Entry 6TCR (X-ray diffraction, 1.45 A resolution); this record covers chains H and L.

Chain H:
Molecule: Omalizumab Fab Ser81Arg, Gln83Arg and Leu158Pro light chain mutant
Organism: Homo sapiens
Notes: antibody fragment or engineered binder
Chain sequence (230 residues; numbered 1 to 230; the number before each row is that of its first residue):
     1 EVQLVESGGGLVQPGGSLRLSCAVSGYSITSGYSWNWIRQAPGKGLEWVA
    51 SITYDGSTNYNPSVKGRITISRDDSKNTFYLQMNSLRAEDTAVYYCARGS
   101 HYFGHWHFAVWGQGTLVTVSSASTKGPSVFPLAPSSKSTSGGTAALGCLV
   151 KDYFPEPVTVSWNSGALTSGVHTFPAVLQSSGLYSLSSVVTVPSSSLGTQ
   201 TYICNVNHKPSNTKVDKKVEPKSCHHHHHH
Not modelled in the structure: 135-142, 222-230
Cystine bridges: Cys22-Cys96, Cys148-Cys204
From the paper describing this entry:
  - conformationally variable residues (loop rearrangement, side-chain flip): Ser25 to Gly32, Phe79, His101, Tyr102, Phe103

Chain L:
Molecule: Omalizumab Fab Ser81Arg, Gln83Arg and Leu158Pro light chain mutant
Organism: Homo sapiens
Notes: antibody fragment or engineered binder
Chain sequence (218 residues; row label = number of the first residue in the row):
     1 DIQLTQSPSSLSASVGDRVTITCRASQSVDYDGDSYMNWYQQKPGKAPKL
    51 LIYAASYLESGVPSRFSGSGSGTDFTLTISRLRPEDFATYYCQQSHEDPY
   101 TFGQGTKVEIKRTVAAPSVFIFPPSDEQLKSGTASVVCLLNNFYPREAKV
   151 QWKVDNAPQSGNSQESVTEQDSKDSTYSLSSTLTLSKADYEKHKVYACEV
   201 THQGLSSPVTKSFNRGEC
Not modelled in the structure: 217-218
Cystine bridges: Cys23-Cys92, Cys138-Cys198

Interface between chain H and chain L:
Pairs across the interface (67):
  Gln40(H) - Gln42(L)  hydrogen bond
  Gln40(H) - Tyr91(L)  hydrogen bond
  Lys44(H) - Tyr91(L)
  Gly45(H) - Tyr91(L)
  Leu46(H) - Pro48(L)  hydrophobic
  Leu46(H) - Tyr91(L)  hydrophobic
  Leu46(H) - Phe102(L)
  Trp48(H) - Pro99(L)  hydrophobic
  Trp48(H) - Tyr100(L)
  Asn59(H) - Asp98(L)
  Asn61(H) - Pro99(L)
  Tyr95(H) - Gln42(L)  hydrogen bond
  Tyr95(H) - Lys46(L)
  Tyr95(H) - Ala47(L)  hydrophobic
  Tyr102(H) - Asp34(L)
  Tyr102(H) - Tyr36(L)
  Tyr102(H) - Tyr53(L)  hydrophobic
  Tyr102(H) - Ala54(L)  hydrophobic
  Tyr102(H) - Tyr57(L)
  Phe103(H) - Asp34(L)
  Phe103(H) - Tyr36(L)
  His105(H) - Tyr36(L)
  His105(H) - Ser95(L)
  His105(H) - Tyr100(L)
  Trp106(H) - Ser95(L)  hydrogen bond (backbone-side chain)
  Trp106(H) - Tyr100(L)  hydrogen bond (backbone-side chain)
  His107(H) - Asn38(L)
  His107(H) - Leu50(L)
  His107(H) - Tyr53(L)
  Phe108(H) - Tyr40(L)  hydrogen bond (backbone-side chain)
  Phe108(H) - Leu50(L)
  Phe108(H) - Gln93(L)
  Phe108(H) - Tyr100(L)  hydrophobic
  Ala109(H) - Leu50(L)  hydrophobic
  Trp111(H) - Tyr40(L)
  Trp111(H) - Ala47(L)  hydrophobic
  Trp111(H) - Pro48(L)
  Gly112(H) - Ala47(L)
  Phe130(H) - Ser125(L)
  Phe130(H) - Glu127(L)
  Phe130(H) - Gln128(L)
  Pro131(H) - Ser125(L)
  Leu132(H) - Phe122(L)  hydrophobic
  Ala133(H) - Phe122(L)
  Ala145(H) - Phe120(L)  hydrophobic
  Ala145(H) - Phe122(L)
  Leu149(H) - Ser135(L)
  Lys151(H) - Gln128(L)
  Lys151(H) - Ser135(L)
  His172(H) - Asn141(L)
  His172(H) - Asn142(L)  hydrogen bond
  His172(H) - Ser178(L)  hydrogen bond
  Phe174(H) - Leu139(L)  hydrophobic
  Phe174(H) - Ser166(L)
  Phe174(H) - Thr168(L)
  Phe174(H) - Ser178(L)
  Phe174(H) - Leu179(L)
  Phe174(H) - Ser180(L)
  Pro175(H) - Ser166(L)  hydrogen bond (backbone-side chain)
  Pro175(H) - Val167(L)
  Val177(H) - Gln164(L)
  Val177(H) - Glu165(L)
  Val177(H) - Ser166(L)
  Leu178(H) - Gln164(L)  hydrogen bond (backbone-side chain)
  Gln179(H) - Gln164(L)
  Ser187(H) - Ser180(L)
  Thr191(H) - Asn141(L)
Interface residues without a listed pair, chain H (40 interface residues in all): Ile38, Glu47, Pro62, Gln113, Thr143, Leu146, Thr173, Val189
Interface residues without a listed pair, chain L (43 interface residues in all): Tyr31, His96, Ser131, Thr133, Val137, Asp171, Thr184

Summary:
40 residues of chain H and 43 residues of chain L are in contact; the contacts include 10 hydrogen bonds.
Polar contacts include Gln40(H)-Gln42(L), Gln40(H)-Tyr91(L) and Tyr95(H)-Gln42(L). The paper reports
conformational variability at Ser25(H), Phe79(H) and His101(H) among others.
Here chain H is Omalizumab Fab Ser81Arg, Gln83Arg and Leu158Pro light chain mutant and chain L is Omalizumab
Fab Ser81Arg, Gln83Arg and Leu158Pro light chain mutant, both from Homo sapiens. Entry 6TCR (Crystal structure
of the omalizumab Fab Ser81Arg, Gln83Arg and Leu158Pro light chain mutant) was determined by X-ray diffraction
together with 6TCM, 6TCN, 6TCO, 6TCP and 6TCQ from the same study.
